1GSJ - chain A; structure by X-ray diffraction, 1.85 A resolution.

# Chain A
Molecule: Acetylglutamate kinase
From: Escherichia coli BL21(DE3)
Notes: EC 2.7.2.8
UniProtKB: P11445 (ARGB_ECOLI); residues 1-258 here = UniProt positions 1-258
Sequence (258 residues; numbered 1 to 258; the number before each row is that of its first residue):
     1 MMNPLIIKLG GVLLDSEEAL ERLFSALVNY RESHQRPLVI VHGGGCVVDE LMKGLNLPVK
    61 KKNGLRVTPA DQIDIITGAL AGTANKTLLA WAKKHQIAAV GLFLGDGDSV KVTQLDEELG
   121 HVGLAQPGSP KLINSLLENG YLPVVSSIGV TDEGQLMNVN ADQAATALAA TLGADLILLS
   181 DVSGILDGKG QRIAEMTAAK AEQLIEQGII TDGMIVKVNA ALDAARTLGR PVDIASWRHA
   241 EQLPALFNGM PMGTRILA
Modified positions: Mse1, Mse2, Mse52, Mse157, Mse196, Mse214, Mse250, Mse252 (selenomethionine; parent Met)
Residues lining bound ligands:
  - AMP-PNP (ANP; phosphoaminophosphonic acid-adenylate ester): Lys8, Leu9, Gly10, Gly11, Gly43, Gly44, Gly45, Ala161, Asp162, Leu179, Ser180, Asp181, Val182, Gly184, Ile185, Leu186, Ile209, Ile210, Thr211, Asp212, Gly213, Mse214, Lys217
  - N-acetyl-L-glutamate (NLG): Gly43, Gly44, Gly45, Lys61, Gly64, Leu65, Arg66, Leu80, Val122, Ser147, Asn158, Val159, Asn160, Ala161

# In short
Ligands of chain A: N-acetyl-L-glutamate and AMP-PNP.
Chain A is Acetylglutamate kinase (Escherichia coli BL21(DE3)); the structure, Selenomethionine substituted
N-acetyl-L-glutamate kinase from Escherichia coli complexed with its substrate n-acetyl-L-glutamate and its
substrate analog ..., was determined by X-ray diffraction (same publication as 1GS5).
